7M5W - chains A and B of the 3 polymer chains in the assembly; structure by X-ray diffraction, 2.95 A resolution.

# Chain A
Protein: Protein capicua homolog
Source organism: Homo sapiens
Notes: fragment: HMG box domain fused with C1 domain
UniProt: Q96RK0 (CIC_HUMAN); the construct has insertions or renumbered stretches relative to UniProt, so the offset changes along the chain: 22-114 = UniProt 188-280; 116-186 = UniProt 1457-1527
Sequence (186 residues; numbered 1 to 186; the number before each row is that of its first residue):
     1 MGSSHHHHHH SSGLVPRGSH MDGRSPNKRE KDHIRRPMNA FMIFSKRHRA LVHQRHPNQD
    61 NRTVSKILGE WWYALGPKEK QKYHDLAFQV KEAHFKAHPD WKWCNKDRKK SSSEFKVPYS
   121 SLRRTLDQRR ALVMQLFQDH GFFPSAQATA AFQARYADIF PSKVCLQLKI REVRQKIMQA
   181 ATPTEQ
Unresolved in the structure: 1-31, 106-117, 182-186
Sequence notes: initiating methionine (1); expression tag (2-21); linker (115)
From the paper describing this entry:
  - contacts within the chain: Lys66-Pro144 (hydrogen bond), Tyr73-Met178 (hydrophobic contact), Tyr73-Phe143 (hydrophobic contact), Lys169-Glu172 (hydrogen bond)
  - binding site for the 18-nt DNA strand: Asn39, Phe41, Arg62, Ser65, His84, Lys91, Gln167, Arg171, Arg174, Gln175
  - binding site for the 18-nt DNA strand (chain B): Arg35, Arg36, Met42, Lys46, Arg49, Asn61
  - disease-associated variants - R35W: increased binding to DNA
  - disease-associated variants - R49W, R174H, R174L: decreased binding to DNA
  - disease-associated variants - R49W: decreased expression
  - mutagenesis - K66A, Y73A: decreased binding to DNA
  - mutagenesis - R174H (from 62 degC to 58 degC), M178D (from 62 degC to 58 degC): decreased stability

# Chain B
Molecule: 18-nt DNA strand
Sequence (18 nucleotides; row label = number of the first residue in the row):
     1 GGTTATGAAT GAAAAAGC

# How chain A and chain B interact
Contacting residue pairs (28):
  His33(A) - DA8(B)  salt bridge to the phosphate
  Arg35(A) - DA8(B)  phosphate contact
  Arg35(A) - DA9(B)  salt bridge to the phosphate
  Arg36(A) - DT6(B)  hydrogen bond to the base
  Arg36(A) - DG7(B)  hydrogen bond to the sugar
  Arg36(A) - DA8(B)  hydrogen bond to the phosphate
  Met38(A) - DA9(B)  sugar contact
  Asn39(A) - DA8(B)  base contact
  Met42(A) - DA8(B)  base contact
  Met42(A) - DA9(B)  base contact
  Lys46(A) - DA9(B)  hydrogen bond to the phosphate
  Lys46(A) - DT10(B)  salt bridge to the phosphate
  Arg49(A) - DA9(B)  base contact
  Arg49(A) - DT10(B)  hydrogen bond to the base
  Asp60(A) - DA12(B)  phosphate contact
  Asp60(A) - DA13(B)  sugar contact
  Asn61(A) - DT10(B)  hydrogen bond to the base
  Asn61(A) - DG11(B)  hydrogen bond to the base
  Asn61(A) - DA12(B)  sugar contact
  Arg62(A) - DG11(B)  base contact
  Arg62(A) - DA12(B)  base contact
  Arg62(A) - DA13(B)  sugar contact
  Asn105(A) - DT6(B)  sugar contact
  Leu126(A) - DT3(B)  phosphate contact
  Leu126(A) - DT4(B)  phosphate contact
  Arg130(A) - DT3(B)  salt bridge to the phosphate
  Lys169(A) - DT4(B)  salt bridge to the phosphate
  Glu172(A) - DT4(B)  phosphate contact
Other interface residues (no listed pair), chain A (21 interface residues in all): Ile34, His53, Ser65, Trp103, Leu168
Other interface residues (no listed pair), chain B (11 interface residues in all): DA5

# In short
The interface between chain A and chain B involves 21 residues on one side and 11 on the other, with 7
hydrogen bonds and 5 salt bridges. Polar contacts include Arg36(A)-DT6(B), Arg49(A)-DT10(B) and
Asn61(A)-DT10(B). The paper reports a binding site for the 18-nt DNA strand at Asn39(A), Phe41(A) and Arg62(A)
among others; R49W, R174H and R174L of chain A, among others, reduce binding to DNA; 7 substitutions were
tested in all.
Here chain A is Protein capicua homolog (Homo sapiens) and chain B is an 18-nt DNA strand. Entry 7M5W (Crystal
structure of the HMG-C1 domain of human capicua bound to DNA) was determined by X-ray diffraction.
